5OPT - chains M and E of the 35 polymer chains in the assembly; structure by electron microscopy, 4.00 A resolution.

# Chain M
Name: 40S ribosomal protein S23, putative
Source organism: Trypanosoma cruzi (strain CL Brener)
Reference sequence: Q4DTQ1 (Q4DTQ1_TRYCC); residues 1-143 here = UniProt positions 1-143
Sequence (143 residues; row label = number of the first residue in the row):
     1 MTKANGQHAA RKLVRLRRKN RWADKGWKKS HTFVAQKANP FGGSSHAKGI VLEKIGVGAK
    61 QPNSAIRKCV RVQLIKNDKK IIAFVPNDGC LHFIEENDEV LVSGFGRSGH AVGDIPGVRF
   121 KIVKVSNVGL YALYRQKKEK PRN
Unresolved in the structure: 1

# Chain E
Molecule: 18S rRNA
Source organism: Trypanosoma cruzi
Sequence (2319 nucleotides; numbered 0 to 2318; the number before each row is that of its first residue; numbering starts at 0):
     0 UGAUCUGGUU GAUUCUGCCA GUAGUCAUAU GCUUGUUUCA AGGACUUAGC CAUGCAUGCC
    60 UCAGAAUCAC UGCAUUGCAG GAAUCUGCGC AUGGCUCAUU ACAUCAGACG UAAUCUGCCG
   120 CAAAAAUCUU GCGGUCUCCG CAACAUUGGA UAACUUGGCG AAACGCCAAG CUAAUACAUG
   180 AACCAACCGG AUGUUCUCUG UUCCGGCGGC AGGGCAACCU GCUGCCAUGG GACGUCCAGC
   240 GAAUGAAUGA AAGUAAAACC AAUGCCUUCA CCGGCAGUAA CACUCAGAAG UGUUGAUUCA
   300 AUUCAUUCCG UGCGAAAGCC GGGUUUUUUU AUCCGGCGUC UUUUGACGAA CAACUGCCCU
   360 AUCAGCCAGC GAUGGCCGUG UAGUGGACUG CCAUGGCGUU GACGGGAGCG GGGGAUUAGG
   420 GUUCGAUUCC GGAGAGGGAG CCUGAGAAAU AGCUACCACU UCUACGGAGG GCAGCAGGCG
   480 CGCAAAUUGC CCAAUGUCAA AAAAAAAAGA UGAGGCAGCG AAAAGAAAUA GAGCCGACAG
   540 UGCUUUUGCA UUGUCGUUUU CAAUGGGGGA UAUUUAAACC CAUCCAAAAU CGAGUAACAA
   600 UUGGAGGACA AGUCUGGUGC CAGCACCCGC GGUAAUUCCA GCUCCAAAAG CGUAUAUUAA
   660 UGCUGUUGCU GUUAAAGGGU UCGUAGUUGA AUUGAGGGCC UCUAAGGCGC AAUGGUUUAG
   720 UCCCAUCCAC UUCGGAUUGG UGACCCAUGC CCUUGUGGUC CGUGAACAGA CAUUCAGAAA
   780 CAAAAAACAC GGGAGUGGUA CCUUUCCUGA UUAUCGCAUG UCAUGCAUGC CAGAGGGCGC
   840 CCGUGAUUUU UUACUGUGAC UAAAAAAGUG UGACCAAAGC AGUCAUUCGA CUUGAAUUAG
   900 AAAGCAUGGG AUAACAAAGG AGCAGCCUCU GGGCCACCGU UUCGGCUUUU GUUGGUUUUA
   960 AAAGUCCAUU GGAGAUUAUG GGGCAGUGUG ACAAGCGGCU GGGUGGUUAU UCCACACACA
  1020 CACACACACG CUCCUUUUUU UUGGACGUGU UUUGUGUGUG UAUGUGGCAC UCGUCGCCUU
  1080 UGUGGGAAAU CCGUGUGGCA CUGUGUUUGA UGUUGUUGGC AGAGACUUCG GUCUUUUGCC
  1140 UUCGCAUAUU UCACACAUGU GUCAUGCCUU CCCUCAACUC ACGGCAUCCA GGAAUGAAGG
  1200 AGGGUAGUUC GGGGGAGAAC GUACUGGUGC GUCAGAGGUG AAAUUCUUAG ACCGCACCAA
  1260 GACGAACUAC AGCGAAGGCA UUCUUCAAGG AUACCUUCCU CAAUCAAGAA CCAAAGUGUG
  1320 GGGAUCGAAG AUGAUUAGAG ACCAUUGUAG UCCACACUGC AAACGAUGAC ACCCAUGAAU
  1380 UGGGGAGUUU UUGGUCGUAG GCGUGGUCGG GCUUGAUUAU UAUUUUUCAU CCCGUUCCUC
  1440 GUCUCGCCAA UGAAUAUUAA AUUUACGUGC AUAUUCUUUU UGGUCUUCGU UUUUUUACGG
  1500 CGAGGGCCUU UAACGGGAAU AUCCUCAGCA CGUUAUCUGA CUUCUUCACG CGAAAGCUUU
  1560 GAGGUUACAG UCUCAGGGGG GAGUACGUUC GCAAGAGUGA AACUUAAAGA AAUUGACGGA
  1620 AUGGCACCAC AAGACGUGGA GCGUGCGGUU UAAUUUGACU CAACACGGGG AACUUUACCA
  1680 GAUCCGGACA GGGUGAGGAU UGACAGAUUG AGUGUUCUUU CUCGAUCCCC UGAAUGGUGG
  1740 UGCAUGGCCG CUUUUGGUCG GUGGAGUGAU UUGUUUGGUU GAUUCCGUCA ACGGACGAGA
  1800 UCCAAGCUGC CCAGUAGGAU UCAGAAUUGC CCAUAGGAUA GCAAUCCCUU CCGCGGGUUU
  1860 UACCCAAGGG GGGGCGGUAU UCGCUUGUAU CCUUCUCUGC GGGAUUCCUU GUUUUGCGCA
  1920 AGGUGAGAUU UUGGGCAACA GCAGGUCUGU GAUGCUCCUC AAUGUUCUGG GCGACACGCG
  1980 CACUACAAUG UCAGUGAGAA CAAGAAAAAC GACUCUUGUC GGACCUACUU GAUCAAAAGA
  2040 GUGGGAAAAC CCCGGAAUCA CGUAGACCCA CUUGGGACCG AGUAUUGCAA UUAUUGGUCG
  2100 CGCAACGAGG AAUGUCUCGU AGGCGCAGCU CAUCAAACUG UGCCGAUUAC GUCCCUGCCA
  2160 UUUGUACACA CCGCCCGUCG UUGUUUCCGA UGAUGGUGCA AUACAGGUGA UCGGACAGUC
  2220 GAGUGCUUCA CUUGACCGAA AGUUCACCGA UAUUUCUUCA AUAGAGGAAG CAAAAGUCGU
  2280 AACAAGGUAG CUGUAGGUGA ACCUGCAGCU GGAUCAUUU
Unresolved in the structure: 0, 767, 1000-1071, 1090-1164, 1386-1522, 1834-1844
Differences from the reference sequence: conflict C143 (A144 in 320364483), C805 (U806 in 320364483); insertion (2316-2318)

# Interface between chain M and chain E
Contacting residue pairs (122):
  Thr-2(M) with U669(E), base contact; G670(E), hydrogen bond to the base; C1571(E), base contact; U1572(E), hydrogen bond to the base; C1573(E), base contact
  Lys-3(M) with U665(E), phosphate contact; U666(E), phosphate contact; C668(E), salt bridge to the phosphate
  Ala-4(M) with C1571(E), phosphate contact; U1572(E), phosphate contact
  Asn-5(M) with U1570(E), phosphate contact; C1571(E), hydrogen bond to the phosphate
  Gly-6(M) with U687(E), phosphate contact; C1571(E), phosphate contact
  Gln-7(M) with U687(E), hydrogen bond to the phosphate
  His-8(M) with U686(E), sugar contact; U687(E), hydrogen bond to the phosphate
  Ala-9(M) with U686(E), phosphate contact
  Arg-11(M) with U399(E), base contact; G685(E), phosphate contact
  Lys-12(M) with U1572(E), phosphate contact; C1573(E), salt bridge to the phosphate
  Arg-15(M) with U399(E), salt bridge to the phosphate
  Arg-17(M) with U663(E), base contact; G664(E), base contact; U665(E), salt bridge to the phosphate; C668(E), base contact
  Arg-18(M) with C358(E), salt bridge to the phosphate; U359(E), phosphate contact
  Lys-19(M) with A1574(E), phosphate contact; G1575(E), salt bridge to the phosphate
  Asn-20(M) with U663(E), hydrogen bond to the base; G1575(E), base contact; G1576(E), base contact
  Arg-21(M) with C358(E), salt bridge to the phosphate
  Trp-22(M) with C358(E), sugar contact; U359(E), hydrogen bond to the phosphate
  Ala-23(M) with U663(E), base contact; G1576(E), hydrogen bond to the sugar
  Asp-24(M) with U663(E), base contact; G1576(E), sugar contact
  Lys-25(M) with A1600(E), salt bridge to the phosphate
  Trp-27(M) with U422(E), phosphate contact
  Lys-28(M) with A1600(E), salt bridge to the phosphate
  Lys-29(M) with A655(E), salt bridge to the phosphate
  Ser-30(M) with U656(E), hydrogen bond to the phosphate
  His-31(M) with C358(E), hydrogen bond to the sugar
  Phe-33(M) with A406(E), sugar contact
  Lys-37(M) with A2260(E), salt bridge to the phosphate
  Gly-43(M) with U654(E), sugar contact
  Ser-44(M) with C482(E), base contact
  Ser-45(M) with U27(E), base contact; A653(E), hydrogen bond to the sugar; U654(E), sugar contact
  His-46(M) with A28(E), hydrogen bond to the base; C482(E), sugar contact; A653(E), sugar contact
  Ala-47(M) with C482(E), phosphate contact
  Lys-48(M) with C482(E), hydrogen bond to the phosphate; A483(E), salt bridge to the phosphate
  Lys-60(M) with U1604(E), salt bridge to the phosphate
  Gln-61(M) with A2273(E), phosphate contact; A2274(E), phosphate contact
  Asn-63(M) with G628(E), hydrogen bond to the base; C629(E), hydrogen bond to the base; G630(E), base contact
  Ser-64(M) with C619(E), hydrogen bond to the sugar; C620(E), phosphate contact; G630(E), hydrogen bond to the base
  Ala-65(M) with C620(E), phosphate contact
  Ile-66(M) with A621(E), hydrogen bond to the phosphate
  Arg-67(M) with G622(E), hydrogen bond to the base; C623(E), base contact; A624(E), base contact
  Lys-68(M) with A621(E), salt bridge to the phosphate; G622(E), salt bridge to the phosphate
  Lys-76(M) with G481(E), phosphate contact; C482(E), phosphate contact
  Phe-84(M) with C623(E), phosphate contact
  Pro-86(M) with C623(E), phosphate contact
  Asn-87(M) with C623(E), hydrogen bond to the phosphate
  Asp-88(M) with A621(E), hydrogen bond to the sugar; G622(E), sugar contact
  Gly-89(M) with G622(E), phosphate contact
  Ser-103(M) with A653(E), sugar contact
  Gly-104(M) with A653(E), sugar contact; U654(E), phosphate contact
  Phe-105(M) with C625(E), phosphate contact; A653(E), phosphate contact; U654(E), hydrogen bond to the phosphate
  Gly-106(M) with A653(E), phosphate contact; U654(E), phosphate contact
  Arg-107(M) with C18(E), hydrogen bond to the sugar; A19(E), salt bridge to the phosphate; C625(E), sugar contact; C626(E), sugar contact
  Ser-108(M) with U654(E), phosphate contact
  His-110(M) with U1604(E), hydrogen bond to the base; A1605(E), hydrogen bond to the base
  Ala-111(M) with U1604(E), phosphate contact
  Val-112(M) with C626(E), phosphate contact
  Gly-113(M) with A624(E), hydrogen bond to the base; C626(E), hydrogen bond to the phosphate
  Asp-114(M) with A624(E), base contact; G628(E), base contact
  Gly-117(M) with U1603(E), phosphate contact
  Arg-119(M) with U1603(E), salt bridge to the phosphate
  Lys-121(M) with U652(E), hydrogen bond to the phosphate; A653(E), sugar contact
  Lys-124(M) with U29(E), hydrogen bond to the phosphate; G30(E), sugar contact
  Asn-127(M) with G30(E), phosphate contact
  Gly-129(M) with G30(E), phosphate contact
  Tyr-131(M) with G602(E), hydrogen bond to the phosphate
  Ala-132(M) with C31(E), phosphate contact
  Tyr-134(M) with C638(E), phosphate contact; A639(E), phosphate contact
  Arg-135(M) with A639(E), salt bridge to the phosphate
  Lys-137(M) with C31(E), phosphate contact; U32(E), salt bridge to the phosphate; U601(E), salt bridge to the phosphate
  Lys-138(M) with C31(E), salt bridge to the phosphate
Other interface residues (no listed pair), chain M (76 interface residues in all): Ile-75, Leu-101, Gly-109, Ile-115, Pro-116, Val-123
Other interface residues (no listed pair), chain E (68 interface residues in all): U398, G400, G405, G631, C662, A1568, G1577, A1599

# Summary
76 residues of chain M and 68 residues of chain E are in contact; the contacts include 30 hydrogen bonds and
21 salt bridges. Polar pairs include Thr-2(M)/G670(E), Thr-2(M)/U1572(E) and Asn-20(M)/U663(E).
Chain M is 40S ribosomal protein S23, putative (Trypanosoma cruzi (strain CL Brener)) and chain E is 18S rRNA
(Trypanosoma cruzi); the structure, Structure of KSRP in context of Trypanosoma cruzi 40S, was determined by
electron microscopy (same publication as 5OSG).
